PDB entry 2RLY | solution NMR | chains W and P

Chain W:
Protein: Transcription elongation regulator 1
Organism: Mus musculus
Notes: fragment: WW 2 domain, sequence database residues 430-466
Reference sequence: Q8CGF7 (TCRG1_MOUSE); residues 1-37 here correspond to UniProt positions 430-466 (UniProt number = residue number + 429)
Amino-acid sequence (37 residues; each row starts with the number of its first residue):
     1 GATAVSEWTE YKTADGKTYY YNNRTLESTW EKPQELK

Chain P:
Protein: Formin-1
Notes: fragment: sequence database residues, 874-881
Reference sequence: Q05860 (FMN1_MOUSE); residues 103-110 here correspond to UniProt positions 874-881 (UniProt number = residue number + 771)
Amino-acid sequence (8 residues; numbered 103 to 110; the number before each row is that of its first residue):
   103 PTPPPLPP

Chain W / chain P interface:
Contacting residue pairs (12; chain W residue first):
  Tyr-11(W) / Thr-104(P)
  Tyr-11(W) / Pro-105(P)
  Tyr-11(W) / Pro-106(P)
  Thr-13(W) / Leu-108(P)
  Tyr-19(W) / Pro-106(P)
  Tyr-19(W) / Leu-108(P)
  Tyr-21(W) / Pro-106(P)
  Tyr-21(W) / Pro-107(P)
  Ser-28(W) / Pro-109(P)
  Trp-30(W) / Leu-108(P)
  Trp-30(W) / Pro-109(P)
  Trp-30(W) / Pro-110(P)

Overview:
Chain W and chain P form an interface of 6 and 7 residues respectively.
Chain W is Transcription elongation regulator 1 (Mus musculus) and chain P is Formin-1; the structure,
FBP28WW2 domain in complex with PTPPPLPP peptide, was determined by solution NMR (same publication as 2JUP and
2RM0).
